Entry 8GTD (electron microscopy, 4.70 A resolution (low resolution: residue-level contacts below are approximate; hydrogen-bond / salt-bridge calls are withheld)); this record covers chains M and N of the 24 polymer chains in the assembly.

Chain M (and N):
Protein: Head-to-tail joining protein
From: Dinoroseobacter phage vB_DshS-R4C
Notes: chain N of this document is another copy of the same molecule, construct and numbering; everything in this record applies to it too
Reference sequence: A0A4Y6E755 (A0A4Y6E755_9CAUD); residue numbers follow UniProt; this construct covers 1-178
Chain sequence (178 residues; each row starts with the number of its first residue):
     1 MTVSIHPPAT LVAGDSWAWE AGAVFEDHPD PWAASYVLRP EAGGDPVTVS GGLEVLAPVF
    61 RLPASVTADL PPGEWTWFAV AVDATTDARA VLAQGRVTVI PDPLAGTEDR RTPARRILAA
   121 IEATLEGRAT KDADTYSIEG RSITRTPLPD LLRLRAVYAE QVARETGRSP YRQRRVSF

How chain M and chain N interact:
Contacting residue pairs - 13 pairs, chain M then chain N:
  Ala-64(M) with Asp-87(N)
  Thr-107(M) with Gly-43(N); Gly-44(N)
  Asp-109(M) with Glu-41(N)
  Arg-110(M) with Glu-41(N)
  Asp-134(M) with Ile-143(N); Thr-144(N)
  Thr-135(M) with Ser-142(N); Ile-143(N)
  Ser-137(M) with Gly-140(N); Arg-141(N); Ser-142(N)
  Glu-139(M) with Gly-140(N)
Other interface residues (no listed pair), chain M (15 interface residues in all): Asp-15, Ser-16, Ser-65, Gly-106, Asp-132, Ala-133, Ile-138
Other interface residues (no listed pair), chain N (11 interface residues in all): Arg-89, Arg-145

Overview:
The interface between chain M and chain N involves 15 residues on one side and 11 on the other.
Both chains are Head-to-tail joining protein (Dinoroseobacter phage vB_DshS-R4C). Entry 8GTD (Cryo-EM model of
the marine siphophage vB_DshS-R4C portal-adaptor complex) was determined by electron microscopy, deposited
together with 8GTB, 8GTC and 8GTF.
